Entry 8YY9 (electron microscopy, 2.70 A resolution); this record covers chains M and L of the 39 polymer chains in the assembly.

== Chain M ==
Name: Reaction center protein M chain
Organism: Dinoroseobacter shibae DFL 12
UniProt: A8LQ17 (A8LQ17_DINSH); residue numbers follow UniProt; this construct covers 1-330
Sequence (330 residues; each row starts with the number of its first residue):
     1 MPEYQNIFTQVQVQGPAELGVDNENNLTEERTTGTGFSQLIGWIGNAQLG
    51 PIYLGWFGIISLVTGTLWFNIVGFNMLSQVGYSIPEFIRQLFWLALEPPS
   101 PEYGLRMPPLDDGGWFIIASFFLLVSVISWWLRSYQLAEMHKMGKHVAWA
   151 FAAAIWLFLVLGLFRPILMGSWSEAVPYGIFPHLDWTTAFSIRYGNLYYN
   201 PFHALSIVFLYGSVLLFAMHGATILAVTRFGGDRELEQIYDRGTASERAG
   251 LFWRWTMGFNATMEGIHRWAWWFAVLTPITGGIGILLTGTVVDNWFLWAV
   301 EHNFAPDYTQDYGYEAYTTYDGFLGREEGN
Not modelled in the structure: 1, 327-330
Bound ions: Fe ion: H220, E235 (shared with H191(L), H231(L) of chain L)
Residues lining bound ligands:
  - Spheroidenone (A1EFU; (4E,16E,26E)-2-methoxy-2,6,10,14,19,23,27,31-octamethyl-dotriaconta-4,6,8,10,12,14,16,18,20,22,26,30-dodecaen-3-one): W68, F69, N70, V72, G73, F74, M76, F87, L91, I117, S120, F121, L123, L124, F158, L159, L161, G162, L163, W172, V176, P177, Y178, G179, I180, H183
  - bacteriochlorophyll a (BCL), molecule 1: W68, F69, L91, F92, F158, L161, V176, I180, H183, L184, W186, T187
  - bacteriochlorophyll a (BCL), molecule 2: T187, Y198, A204, I207, V208, Y211, G212, L215
  - bacteriochlorophyll a / bacteriopheophytin a: S61, L62, G65, T66, F69, N70, L123, S126, V127, W130, V147, A150, F151, A154, I155, L157, F158, L161, W186, T187, T188, F190, S191, N196, L197, Y198, F202, H203, S206, I207, L210, Y211, A274, V275, T277, P278, T280, G281, G282, I285
  - bacteriopheophytin a (BPH): Y211, V214, L215, A218, M219, W253, T256, M257
  - cardiolipin / MW9: P201, A204, L205, V208, R254, M257, G258, F259, W269, F273, W298, H302, F304
  - MW9 ((21R,24R,27S)-24,27,28-trihydroxy-18,24-dioxo-19,23,25-trioxa-24lambda~5~-phosphaoctacosan-21-yl (9Z)-octadec-9-enoate), molecule 1: N26, E30, W56, F57, I60, V125, I128, S129, W131, L132, Y135, Q136, E139, M140, W149
  - MW9, molecule 2: S83, I84, P85
  - MW9, molecule 3: G144, K145, H146, W149, A152, A153, W156, R268, W271, W272, I279, I283
  - ubiquinone-10 (U10): G212, L215, L216, M219, H220, T223, I224, S246, A249, G250, W253, T256, M257, F259, N260, A261, T262, M263, I266, W269, F273
Reported in the primary citation:
  - binding site for bacteriochlorophyll a: H203

== Chain L ==
Name: Reaction center protein L chain
Organism: Dinoroseobacter shibae DFL 12
UniProt: A8LQ16 (A8LQ16_DINSH); numbering as in UniProt (aligned over 1-279)
Sequence (279 residues; each row starts with the number of its first residue):
     1 MALLSFERKYRVRGGTLIGGDLFDFWVGPFYVGFFGVTTAFFALLGTILI
    51 FWGASQQGTFNPWLINIAPPDLSYGLGMAPLMEGGLWQIITICAIGAFVS
   101 WALREVEICRKLGMGYHVPFAFSVAIFAYVTLVVFRPLLMGAWGHGFPYG
   151 IWSHLDWVSNTGYAYLHFHYNPAHMIAVTFFFTTTLALALHGALVLSAAN
   201 PPKGEEVKGPDNEDTFFRDFIGYSIGTLGIHRVGLLLALNAGFWSAVCII
   251 ISGPVWTKGWPEWWNWWLEMPIWPSQVGL
Not modelled in the structure: 1, 276-279
Bound ions: Fe ion: H191, H231 (shared with H220(M), E235(M) of chain M)
Residues lining bound ligands:
  - bacteriochlorophyll a (BCL), molecule 1: T47, I50, F98, F122, A125, I126, A128, Y129, L132, F147, I151, W152, H154, L155, W157, V158, S159, T161, G162, Y163, F168, H169, H174, A177, V178, F181, F182, A241, S245, A246, C248, I249
  - bacteriochlorophyll a (BCL), molecule 2: H169, H174, M175, V178, T179, F182, T183, L186
  - bacteriochlorophyll a / bacteriopheophytin a: V158, Y163, H169, F182, T185, L186, A189, L190, F220, I221
  - bacteriopheophytin a (BPH): T39, F42, A43, G46, T47, I50, I90, C93, A94, A97, F98, W101, E105, V118, A121, F122, V124, A125, I126, Y129, F147, P148, Y149, G150, I151, H154, F181
  - cardiolipin / MW9: A2, G28, P29, F30, A40, A43, L44, T47, F51, W63, I151, W152
  - MW9 ((21R,24R,27S)-24,27,28-trihydroxy-18,24-dioxo-19,23,25-trioxa-24lambda~5~-phosphaoctacosan-21-yl (9Z)-octadec-9-enoate), molecule 1: A2, V27, G28, L44, T47, F51
  - MW9, molecule 2: I50, F51, G58, T59, F60, N61, P62, W63, I65, Y149, I151
  - MW9, molecule 3: N200, P201, P202
  - MW9, molecule 4: I272, W273, P274
  - ubiquinone-10 (U10), molecule 1: V27, F30, V32, G36, V37, T39, A40, W101, R104
  - ubiquinone-10 (U10), molecule 2: F120, V124, F180, T183, L186, A187, L190, H191, L194, F217, I221, Y223, S224, I225, G226, I230, V233, L237, L239, N240, F243, W244
Reported in the primary citation:
  - binding site for bacteriochlorophyll a: H174

== How chain M and chain L interact ==
Residue-residue contacts (214):
  Q5(M) - H117(L)
  N6(M) - H117(L)
  N6(M) - L228(L)
  N6(M) - R232(L)  hydrogen bond
  I7(M) - R232(L)  hydrogen bond (backbone-side chain)
  F8(M) - R232(L)
  T9(M) - R232(L)
  L19(M) - T215(L)
  G20(M) - T215(L)
  V21(M) - D211(L)
  V21(M) - N212(L)
  V21(M) - T215(L)
  R31(M) - T215(L)
  R31(M) - D219(L)  salt bridge
  I41(M) - Y223(L)
  W43(M) - R232(L)
  I44(M) - G229(L)
  I44(M) - R232(L)
  I44(M) - V233(L)  hydrophobic
  I44(M) - L236(L)  hydrophobic
  G45(M) - I225(L)
  N46(M) - D214(L)  hydrogen bond
  N46(M) - R218(L)
  N46(M) - Y223(L)  hydrogen bond (backbone-side chain)
  N46(M) - S224(L)
  N46(M) - I225(L)  hydrogen bond (backbone-backbone)
  N46(M) - G226(L)
  Q48(M) - R218(L)
  Q48(M) - Y223(L)
  L49(M) - G222(L)
  G50(M) - R218(L)
  G50(M) - G222(L)  hydrogen bond (backbone-backbone)
  P51(M) - R218(L)
  P51(M) - D219(L)
  I52(M) - I221(L)
  I52(M) - G222(L)
  Y53(M) - D219(L)
  P85(M) - W273(L)
  I88(M) - W267(L)
  I88(M) - W273(L)  hydrophobic
  R89(M) - W267(L)  hydrogen bond (backbone-side chain)
  R89(M) - L268(L)  hydrogen bond (side chain-backbone)
  R89(M) - W273(L)
  W93(M) - W267(L)
  W93(M) - L268(L)  hydrophobic
  W130(M) - F220(L)
  R133(M) - D219(L)  hydrogen bond (side chain-backbone)
  R133(M) - F220(L)  hydrogen bond (side chain-backbone)
  S134(M) - F220(L)
  L137(M) - F216(L)
  L137(M) - D219(L)
  L137(M) - F220(L)  hydrophobic
  A138(M) - F216(L)
  H141(M) - K208(L)
  H141(M) - T215(L)
  H141(M) - D219(L)  salt bridge
  K142(M) - P201(L)
  K142(M) - P202(L)
  K142(M) - E205(L)
  K142(M) - K208(L)  hydrogen bond (backbone-side chain)
  M143(M) - S197(L)
  M143(M) - A198(L)
  M143(M) - P202(L)
  M143(M) - K208(L)
  M143(M) - N212(L)
  G144(M) - S197(L)  hydrogen bond (backbone-backbone)
  G144(M) - N200(L)
  G144(M) - P201(L)
  K145(M) - P202(L)
  H146(M) - A193(L)
  H146(M) - L196(L)
  H146(M) - S197(L)
  H146(M) - N200(L)
  V147(M) - L190(L)  hydrophobic
  V147(M) - A193(L)
  V147(M) - F216(L)  hydrophobic
  F181(M) - Y170(L)
  F181(M) - M175(L)  hydrophobic
  F181(M) - W264(L)
  L184(M) - H167(L)
  L184(M) - H169(L)  hydrogen bond (backbone-side chain)
  D185(M) - H167(L)  salt bridge
  D185(M) - Y170(L)  hydrogen bond
  T187(M) - H169(L)
  T188(M) - Y163(L)
  T188(M) - H167(L)  hydrogen bond
  T188(M) - H169(L)  hydrogen bond
  I192(M) - Y163(L)
  N196(M) - S159(L)
  Y198(M) - W152(L)
  Y198(M) - L155(L)
  Y198(M) - V158(L)
  Y198(M) - S159(L)
  Y199(M) - W152(L)  hydrophobic
  Y199(M) - D156(L)  hydrogen bond
  L210(M) - F181(L)  hydrophobic
  L210(M) - F182(L)  hydrophobic
  Y211(M) - F181(L)  hydrophobic
  S213(M) - T185(L)
  S213(M) - L188(L)
  V214(M) - F181(L)  hydrophobic
  V214(M) - T184(L)
  V214(M) - A238(L)
  F217(M) - T184(L)
  F217(M) - A187(L)  hydrophobic
  F217(M) - L188(L)  hydrophobic
  F217(M) - H191(L)
  F217(M) - I230(L)
  F217(M) - G234(L)
  A218(M) - L235(L)
  A218(M) - A238(L)  hydrophobic
  H220(M) - H191(L)  hydrogen bond
  H220(M) - H231(L)  hydrogen bond
  G221(M) - H231(L)
  A222(M) - H117(L)
  A222(M) - V118(L)
  A222(M) - A121(L)  hydrophobic
  A222(M) - L235(L)  hydrophobic
  T223(M) - V118(L)
  I224(M) - H231(L)
  L225(M) - H117(L)
  L225(M) - R232(L)
  L225(M) - L235(L)  hydrophobic
  A226(M) - M114(L)
  A226(M) - G115(L)  hydrogen bond (backbone-backbone)
  A226(M) - H117(L)
  V227(M) - M114(L)  hydrophobic
  T228(M) - L228(L)
  R229(M) - G113(L)  hydrogen bond (side chain-backbone)
  R229(M) - G115(L)
  F230(M) - G113(L)
  D233(M) - T227(L)
  D233(M) - L228(L)
  E235(M) - H191(L)  salt bridge
  E235(M) - V195(L)
  E235(M) - H231(L)  salt bridge
  L236(M) - V195(L)
  L236(M) - A198(L)  hydrophobic
  L236(M) - K208(L)
  L236(M) - G209(L)
  L236(M) - P210(L)
  L236(M) - E213(L)
  I239(M) - V195(L)  hydrophobic
  Y240(M) - A198(L)
  Y240(M) - A199(L)
  Y240(M) - V207(L)
  Y240(M) - K208(L)  hydrogen bond (side chain-backbone)
  R242(M) - F6(L)
  T244(M) - Y10(L)  hydrogen bond
  E247(M) - F6(L)
  E247(M) - K9(L)
  E247(M) - Y10(L)  hydrogen bond
  R248(M) - Y10(L)
  R248(M) - L112(L)  hydrogen bond (side chain-backbone)
  R248(M) - M114(L)
  L251(M) - L4(L)  hydrophobic
  L251(M) - E7(L)
  L251(M) - Y10(L)  hydrophobic
  L251(M) - L112(L)
  F252(M) - E105(L)
  F252(M) - I108(L)  hydrophobic
  F252(M) - C109(L)  hydrophobic
  F252(M) - L112(L)
  F252(M) - M114(L)  hydrophobic
  F252(M) - V118(L)  hydrophobic
  W253(M) - V118(L)  hydrophobic
  R254(M) - A2(L)
  R254(M) - L4(L)
  R254(M) - E7(L)
  R254(M) - P29(L)
  W255(M) - E7(L)  hydrogen bond
  W255(M) - Y10(L)
  W255(M) - R11(L)
  W255(M) - W26(L)
  W255(M) - P29(L)
  W255(M) - F30(L)
  W255(M) - Y31(L)  hydrogen bond (backbone-backbone)
  W255(M) - R104(L)  hydrogen bond (backbone-side chain)
  W255(M) - I108(L)  hydrophobic
  W255(M) - K111(L)
  W255(M) - L112(L)  hydrophobic
  T256(M) - F30(L)
  T256(M) - W101(L)
  T256(M) - R104(L)  hydrogen bond (backbone-side chain)
  T256(M) - E105(L)
  T256(M) - I108(L)
  M257(M) - F30(L)
  G258(M) - P29(L)
  G258(M) - F30(L)
  N260(M) - L4(L)
  E264(M) - L196(L)
  E264(M) - N200(L)  hydrogen bond
  H267(M) - H191(L)  hydrogen bond
  H267(M) - G192(L)
  H267(M) - V195(L)
  H267(M) - L196(L)
  R268(M) - L196(L)
  R268(M) - N200(L)
  A270(M) - L188(L)
  W271(M) - A189(L)
  W271(M) - A193(L)
  A274(M) - T185(L)
  A274(M) - A189(L)  hydrophobic
  N303(M) - N61(L)
  N303(M) - L64(L)
  F304(M) - W63(L)  hydrophobic
  F304(M) - L64(L)
  F304(M) - W152(L)
  A305(M) - L64(L)
  P306(M) - W152(L)  hydrophobic
  P306(M) - S153(L)
  Y308(M) - N66(L)
  Y308(M) - S153(L)
  Y308(M) - D156(L)  hydrogen bond
Also at the interface, not in a pair above, chain M (100 interface residues in all): Y4, E18, F92, A150, A204, L216, A249, T277, Y317
Also at the interface, not in a pair above, chain L (97 interface residues in all): D71, L194, A241, P274

== Summary ==
100 residues of chain M face 97 of chain L across their interface, with 32 hydrogen bonds and 5 salt bridges.
Polar contacts include R31(M)-D219(L), H141(M)-D219(L) and D185(M)-H167(L). From the paper: a binding site for
bacteriochlorophyll a at H203(M) and H174(L).
Chain M is Reaction center protein M chain and chain L is Reaction center protein L chain, both from
Dinoroseobacter shibae DFL 12; the structure, Cryo-EM structure of a tri-heme cytochrome-associated RC-LH1
complex from a marine photoheterotrophic bacterium, purified with magnesium-free ..., was determined by
electron microscopy together with 8YZ2 and 9KM0 from the same study.
